PDB entry 5NX4 | X-ray diffraction, 2.38 A resolution | chains A and B

Chain A (and B):
Protein: Pentalenene synthase
Source organism: Streptomyces clavuligerus
Notes: EC 4.2.3.7; chain B of this document is another copy of the same molecule, construct and numbering; everything in this record applies to it too
UniProtKB: D5SL78 (D5SL78_STRC2); residues 1-329 here = UniProt positions 1-329
Sequence (329 residues; numbered 1 to 329; the number before each row is that of its first residue):
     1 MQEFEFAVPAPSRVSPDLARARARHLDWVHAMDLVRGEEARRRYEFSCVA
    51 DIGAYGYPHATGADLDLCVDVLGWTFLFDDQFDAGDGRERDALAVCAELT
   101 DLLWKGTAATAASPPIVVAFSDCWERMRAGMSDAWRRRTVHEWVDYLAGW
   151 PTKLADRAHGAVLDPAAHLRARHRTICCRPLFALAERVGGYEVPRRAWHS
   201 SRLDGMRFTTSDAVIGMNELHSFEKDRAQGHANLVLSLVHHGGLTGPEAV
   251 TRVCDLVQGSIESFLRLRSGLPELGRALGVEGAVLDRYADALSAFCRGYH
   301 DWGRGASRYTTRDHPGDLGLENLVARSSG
Unresolved in the structure: 1-4, 10, 84-88, 230, 305-329 (chain B: 1-3, 36-43, 84-89, 305-329)
Swiss-Prot annotation at these positions:
  - motif: Asp-79 to Asp-83 (DDXXD motif), Asn-218 to Asp-226 (NXXXSXXXD motif)
  - binding site (Mg(2+)): Asp-79, Asn-218, Ser-222, Asp-226
  - binding site (substrate): Arg-172, Lys-225, Arg-308, Tyr-309

Interface between chain A and chain B:
Contacting residue pairs (49; chain A residue first):
  Ala-97(A) / Arg-137(B)
  Asp-101(A) / Arg-137(B)  salt bridge
  Trp-104(A) / Trp-104(B)
  Trp-104(A) / Lys-105(B)
  Trp-104(A) / Arg-137(B)
  Trp-104(A) / Val-140(B)  hydrophobic
  Lys-105(A) / Trp-104(B)
  Arg-137(A) / Ala-97(B)
  Arg-137(A) / Asp-101(B)  salt bridge
  Arg-137(A) / Trp-104(B)
  Val-140(A) / Trp-104(B)  hydrophobic
  His-141(A) / His-141(B)
  His-141(A) / Val-144(B)
  His-141(A) / Asp-145(B)  salt bridge
  Val-144(A) / His-141(B)
  Asp-145(A) / His-141(B)  salt bridge
  Pro-151(A) / His-199(B)
  Thr-152(A) / His-199(B)  hydrogen bond (side chain-backbone)
  Thr-152(A) / Ser-201(B)
  Ala-155(A) / Arg-196(B)
  Ala-155(A) / Ser-200(B)
  Asp-156(A) / Ser-200(B)
  Asp-156(A) / Ser-201(B)  hydrogen bond
  Ala-158(A) / Leu-278(B)  hydrophobic
  His-159(A) / Arg-202(B)  hydrogen bond
  His-159(A) / Glu-273(B)  salt bridge
  His-159(A) / Leu-274(B)
  His-159(A) / Ala-277(B)
  His-159(A) / Leu-278(B)
  Leu-163(A) / Ser-201(B)
  Arg-170(A) / Phe-208(B)
  Arg-195(A) / Leu-93(B)
  Arg-196(A) / Ala-155(B)
  His-199(A) / Pro-151(B)
  His-199(A) / Thr-152(B)  hydrogen bond (backbone-side chain)
  Ser-200(A) / Ala-155(B)
  Ser-200(A) / Asp-156(B)
  Ser-201(A) / Thr-152(B)
  Ser-201(A) / Asp-156(B)  hydrogen bond
  Ser-201(A) / Leu-163(B)
  Arg-202(A) / His-159(B)
  Arg-202(A) / Ala-161(B)
  Gly-205(A) / Arg-170(B)
  Phe-208(A) / Arg-170(B)
  Glu-273(A) / His-159(B)  salt bridge
  Leu-274(A) / His-159(B)
  Ala-277(A) / His-159(B)
  Leu-278(A) / Ala-158(B)  hydrophobic
  Leu-278(A) / His-159(B)
Other interface residues (no listed pair), chain A (32 interface residues in all): Ala-148, Ala-161, Asp-204
Other interface residues (no listed pair), chain B (32 interface residues in all): Thr-100, Asp-204, Gly-205

Overview:
The chain A/chain B interface involves 32 residues from each chain, with 5 hydrogen bonds and 6 salt bridges.
Polar contacts include Asp-101(A)/Arg-137(B), His-141(A)/Asp-145(B) and His-159(A)/Glu-273(B). Curated
annotation (UniProt) lists 4 Mg2+-binding residues and 4 substrate-binding residues on chain A.
Chain A and chain B are both Pentalenene synthase (Streptomyces clavuligerus); the structure, Crystal
structure of Linalool/Nerolidol synthase from Streptomyces clavuligerus, was determined by X-ray diffraction
(same publication as 5NX5 and 5NX7).
